4IHX - chains A and C of the 4 polymer chains in the assembly; structure by X-ray diffraction, 2.80 A resolution.

== Chain A ==
Protein: DNA-binding protein fis
Source organism: Escherichia coli
Reference sequence: C9QXL3 (C9QXL3_ECOD1); residue numbers follow UniProt; this construct covers 1-98
Chain sequence (98 residues; each row starts with the number of its first residue):
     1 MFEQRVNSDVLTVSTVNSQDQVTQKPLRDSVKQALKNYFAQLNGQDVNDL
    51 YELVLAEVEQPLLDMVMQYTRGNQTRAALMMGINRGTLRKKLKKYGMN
Disordered / not traced: 1-7
Reported in the primary citation:
  - binding site for 27-bp DNA Strand A (chain C): Lys90
  - mutagenesis - K90A: unchanged binding to F1
  - mutagenesis - K90A (10-fold): decreased binding to F27
  - mutagenesis - K90A (9-fold): decreased binding to F30
  - mutagenesis - K90A: abolished binding to non-specific DNA

== Chain C ==
Molecule: 27-bp DNA Strand A
Sequence (27 nucleotides; row label = number of the first residue in the row):
     1 AAATTTGTTTGAXTXTTGAGCAAATTT
Modified positions: 2PR (2-amino-9-[2-deoxyribofuranosyl]-9H-purine-5'-monophosphate) at position 13; 2PR (2-amino-9-[2-deoxyribofuranosyl]-9H-purine-5'-monophosphate) at position 15

== Interface between chain A and chain C ==
Pairs across the interface (8; chain A residue first):
  Ile83(A) - DT17(C)  phosphate contact
  Asn84(A) - DT17(C)  hydrogen bond to the phosphate
  Asn84(A) - DG18(C)  hydrogen bond to the phosphate
  Arg85(A) - DG20(C)  base contact
  Thr87(A) - DT16(C)  sugar contact
  Thr87(A) - DT17(C)  hydrogen bond to the phosphate
  Lys90(A) - DT16(C)  salt bridge to the phosphate
  Lys91(A) - DT16(C)  salt bridge to the phosphate
Other interface residues (no listed pair), chain A (7 interface residues in all): Gly82
Other interface residues (no listed pair), chain C (5 interface residues in all): 2PR_15

== In short ==
The interface between chain A and chain C involves 7 residues on one side and 5 on the other, with 3 hydrogen
bonds and 2 salt bridges. Polar contacts include Asn84(A)-DT17(C), Asn84(A)-DG18(C) and Thr87(A)-DT17(C). From
the paper: a binding site for 27-bp DNA Strand A (chain C) at Lys90(A); K90A of chain A reduces binding to
F27.
Here chain A is DNA-binding protein fis (Escherichia coli) and chain C is 27-bp DNA Strand A. Entry 4IHX
(Crystal structure of Fis bound to 27 bp 2-Aminopurine substituted DNA F28-2AP (AAATTTGTTTGA2T2TTGAGCAAATTT))
was determined by X-ray diffraction, deposited together with 4IHV, 4IHW and 4IHY.
